Entry 7SIN (electron microscopy, 5.90 A resolution (low resolution: residue-level contacts below are approximate; hydrogen-bond / salt-bridge calls are withheld)); this record covers chains A and B.

# Chain A (and B)
Name: Isoform 1 of Extracellular calcium-sensing receptor
Organism: Homo sapiens
Notes: chain B of this document is another copy of the same molecule, construct and numbering; everything in this record applies to it too
Reference sequence: P41180-1 (CASR-1_HUMAN); numbering as in UniProt (aligned over 1-870)
Amino-acid sequence (878 residues; numbered 1 to 878; the number before each row is that of its first residue):
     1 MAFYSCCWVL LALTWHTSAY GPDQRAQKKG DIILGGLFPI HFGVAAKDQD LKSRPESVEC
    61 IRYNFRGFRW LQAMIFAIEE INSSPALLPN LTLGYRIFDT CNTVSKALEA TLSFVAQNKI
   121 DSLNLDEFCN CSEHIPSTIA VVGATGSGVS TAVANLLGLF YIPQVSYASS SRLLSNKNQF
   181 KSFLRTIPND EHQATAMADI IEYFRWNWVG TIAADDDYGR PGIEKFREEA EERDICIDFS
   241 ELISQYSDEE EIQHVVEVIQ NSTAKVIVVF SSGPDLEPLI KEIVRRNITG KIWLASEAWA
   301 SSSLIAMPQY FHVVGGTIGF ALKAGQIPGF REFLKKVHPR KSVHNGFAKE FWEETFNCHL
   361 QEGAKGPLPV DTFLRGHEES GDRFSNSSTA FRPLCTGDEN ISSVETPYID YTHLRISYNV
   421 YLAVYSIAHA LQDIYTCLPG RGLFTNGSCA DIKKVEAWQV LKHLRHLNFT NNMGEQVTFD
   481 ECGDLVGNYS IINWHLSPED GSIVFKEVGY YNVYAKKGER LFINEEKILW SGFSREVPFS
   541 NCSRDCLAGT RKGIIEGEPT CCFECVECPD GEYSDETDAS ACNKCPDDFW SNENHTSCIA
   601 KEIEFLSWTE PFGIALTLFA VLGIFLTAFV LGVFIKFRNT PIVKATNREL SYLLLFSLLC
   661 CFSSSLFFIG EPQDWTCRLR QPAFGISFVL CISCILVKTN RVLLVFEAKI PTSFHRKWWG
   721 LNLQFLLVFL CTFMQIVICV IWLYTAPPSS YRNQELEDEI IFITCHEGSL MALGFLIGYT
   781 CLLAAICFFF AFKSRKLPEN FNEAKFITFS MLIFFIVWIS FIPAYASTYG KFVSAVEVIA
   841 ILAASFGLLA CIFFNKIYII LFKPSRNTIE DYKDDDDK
Not modelled in the structure: 1-20, 361-391, 705-721, 862-878 (chain B: 1-21, 361-391, 705-721, 862-878)
Disulfides: C60-C101, C236-C561, C358-C395, C437-C449, C542-C562, C546-C565, C568-C582, C585-C598, C677-C765
Sequence notes: expression tag (871-878)
Ligand contacts: YP1 (2-chloro-6-[(2R)-2-hydroxy-3-{[2-methyl-1-(naphthalen-2-yl)propan-2-yl]amino}propoxy]benzonitrile): R680, Q681, F684, E767, L770, L773, I777, F814, W818, F821, Y825, E837, A840, I841, A844
From the paper describing this entry:
  - binding site for YP1: R680, Q681, F684, I777, F814, W818, F821, E837, I841
  - mutagenesis - Q681A, F814A, F821A, E837A: abolished signaling in response to YP1
  - mutagenesis - R680A: decreased signaling in response to YP1 (citing earlier work)
  - mutagenesis - I777A: decreased signaling in response to YP1
  - mutagenesis - D587A, D588A, R752A, Q754A, D758G/E759G: unchanged signaling
  - mutagenesis - F809A, F809L, L812A, I813A, I816A: decreased signaling in response to Ca2+
  - disease-associated variants - I816T, I816V: decreased signaling (citing earlier work)
  - disease-associated variants - S820A, P823A, A824V: decreased signaling
  - mutagenesis - P823A: decreased signaling
  - disease-associated variants - S820F, T828N: increased signaling in response to Ca2+
  - mutagenesis - E837A: decreased expression

# Chain A / chain B interface
Residue-residue contacts (67):
  G21(A) - N124(B)
  R25(A) - N124(B)
  Q27(A) - L125(B)
  K29(A) - L125(B)
  Q49(A) - Y161(B)
  D50(A) - K462(B)
  L51(A) - L461(B)
  L51(A) - K462(B)
  L51(A) - R465(B)
  K52(A) - L443(B)
  K52(A) - F444(B)
  K52(A) - T445(B)
  K52(A) - K462(B)
  S53(A) - W458(B)
  R54(A) - E456(B)
  R54(A) - W458(B)
  P55(A) - W458(B)
  E56(A) - Y161(B)
  S105(A) - L159(B)
  S105(A) - K181(B)
  L108(A) - N155(B)
  L108(A) - L159(B)
  E109(A) - L159(B)
  L112(A) - L112(B)
  L112(A) - K119(B)
  L112(A) - L159(B)
  S113(A) - L123(B)
  K119(A) - K119(B)
  K119(A) - L123(B)
  I120(A) - D126(B)
  I120(A) - C129(B)
  S122(A) - E109(B)
  L123(A) - E109(B)
  L123(A) - L112(B)
  L123(A) - S113(B)
  L125(A) - I135(B)
  D126(A) - A116(B)
  F128(A) - H134(B)
  C129(A) - C129(B)
  C129(A) - C131(B)  disulfide
  C129(A) - H134(B)
  C131(A) - C129(B)  disulfide
  H134(A) - F128(B)
  H134(A) - C129(B)
  I135(A) - L125(B)
  N155(A) - L108(B)
  L159(A) - S105(B)
  L159(A) - E109(B)
  L159(A) - L112(B)
  F160(A) - L112(B)
  Y161(A) - P55(B)
  Y161(A) - E56(B)
  Y161(A) - S57(B)
  K181(A) - D48(B)
  L443(A) - K52(B)
  F444(A) - L51(B)
  F444(A) - K52(B)
  F444(A) - S53(B)
  T445(A) - K52(B)
  W458(A) - R54(B)
  W458(A) - P55(B)
  K462(A) - D50(B)
  K462(A) - L51(B)
  K462(A) - K52(B)
  R465(A) - L51(B)
  E556(A) - E556(B)
  F792(A) - F792(B)
Also at the interface, not in a pair above, chain A (45 interface residues in all): V104, A116, Q117, L156
Also at the interface, not in a pair above, chain B (48 interface residues in all): R25, Q117, I120, S122, N130, A152, L156, F160, Q179
Cross-chain cystine bridges: C129(A)-C131(B), C131(A)-C129(B)

# In short
The interface between chain A and chain B involves 45 residues on one side and 48 on the other; the contacts
include 2 disulfide bonds. From the paper: a binding site for YP1 at R680(A), Q681(A) and F684(A) among
others; F809A, F809L and L812A of chain A, among others, reduce signaling in response to Ca2+; 23
substitutions were tested in all.
Both chains are Isoform 1 of Extracellular calcium-sensing receptor (Homo sapiens). Entry 7SIN (Structure of
negative allosteric modulator-bound inactive human calcium-sensing receptor) was determined by electron
microscopy, deposited together with 7SIL and 7SIM.
